Entry 1YTF (X-ray diffraction, 2.50 A resolution); this record covers chains F and A of the 6 polymer chains in the assembly.

== Chain F ==
Molecule: 16-nt DNA strand
Sequence (16 nucleotides; each row starts with the number of its first residue):
     1 GTTTTATATA CATACA

== Chain A ==
Molecule: Protein (tata binding protein (tbp))
Source organism: Saccharomyces cerevisiae
UniProt: P13393 (TBP_YEAST); residues 61-240 here correspond to UniProt positions 60-239 (UniProt number = residue number - 1)
Chain sequence (180 residues; each row starts with the number of its first residue):
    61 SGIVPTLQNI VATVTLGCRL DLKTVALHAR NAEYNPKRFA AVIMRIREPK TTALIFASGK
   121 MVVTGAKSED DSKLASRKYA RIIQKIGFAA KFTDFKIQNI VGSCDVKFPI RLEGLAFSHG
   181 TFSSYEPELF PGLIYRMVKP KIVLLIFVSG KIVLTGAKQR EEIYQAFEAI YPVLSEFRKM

== Interface between chain F and chain A ==
Residue-residue contacts - 33 pairs, chain F then chain A:
  DG1(F) with Phe-99(A), base contact
  DT2(F) with Arg-98(A), salt bridge to the phosphate; Phe-99(A), sugar contact; Leu-114(A), base contact
  DT3(F) with Arg-98(A), salt bridge to the phosphate; Ile-103(A), phosphate contact; Arg-105(A), phosphate contact; Thr-112(A), phosphate contact; Leu-114(A), sugar contact; Thr-124(A), base contact
  DT4(F) with Asn-69(A), hydrogen bond to the base; Val-71(A), base contact; Arg-105(A), salt bridge to the phosphate; Thr-112(A), hydrogen bond to the phosphate; Thr-124(A), hydrogen bond to the sugar; Gly-125(A), phosphate contact
  DT5(F) with Gln-68(A), sugar contact; Asn-69(A), hydrogen bond to the base; Val-161(A), base contact
  DA6(F) with Gln-68(A), sugar contact; Val-161(A), base contact; Ser-163(A), sugar contact; Val-213(A), base contact
  DT7(F) with Leu-205(A), base contact; Phe-207(A), base contact; Lys-211(A), salt bridge to the phosphate; Val-213(A), sugar contact
  DA8(F) with Phe-190(A), base contact; Pro-191(A), base contact; Phe-207(A), sugar contact; Ser-209(A), hydrogen bond to the phosphate; Lys-211(A), phosphate contact
  DT9(F) with Pro-191(A), sugar contact
Other interface residues (no listed pair), chain A (23 interface residues in all): Lys-110, Lys-127, Val-208

== Summary ==
9 residues of chain F face 23 of chain A across their interface, with 5 hydrogen bonds and 4 salt bridges.
Polar pairs include DT4(F)/Asn-69(A), DT5(F)/Asn-69(A) and DT4(F)/Thr-124(A).
Here chain F is a 16-nt DNA strand and chain A is Protein (tata binding protein (tbp)) (Saccharomyces
cerevisiae). Entry 1YTF (Yeast tfiia/tbp/DNA complex) was determined by X-ray diffraction.
